PDB entry 5IIA | X-ray diffraction, 1.70 A resolution | chains A and B of the 4 polymer chains in the assembly

Chain A:
Protein: Egg-lysin
From: Haliotis rufescens
UniProt: P04552 (ELYS_HALRU); residues 19-154 here = UniProt positions 19-154
Chain sequence (136 residues; row label = number of the first residue in the row):
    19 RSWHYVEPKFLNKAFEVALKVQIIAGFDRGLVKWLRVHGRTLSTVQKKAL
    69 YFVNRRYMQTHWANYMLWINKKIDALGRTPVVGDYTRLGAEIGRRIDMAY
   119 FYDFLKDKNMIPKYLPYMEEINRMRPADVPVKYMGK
Disordered / not traced: 19-27, 153-154
UniProt features mapped onto this chain:
  - mutagenesis: Thr-78 to His-79 (Nearly abolishes VERL binding), Phe-119 (F119S: Impaired VERL binding), Lys-150 (K150A: No effect on VERL binding. Impairs VERL binding; when associated with N-151), Tyr-151 (Y151N: Impairs VERL binding; when associated with A-150)
What the authors report for this chain:
  - mutagenesis - R19DEL/S20DEL/W21DEL/H22DEL/Y23DEL/V24DEL/E25DEL/P26DEL/K27DEL/F28DEL/L29DEL, K150A: unchanged binding to Vitelline envelope sperm lysin receptor (chain B)
  - mutagenesis - T78A/H79A, K150A/Y151N: decreased binding to Vitelline envelope sperm lysin receptor (chain B)
  - mutagenesis - K150A/Y151N: decreased binding to VR1+2+

Chain B:
Protein: Vitelline envelope sperm lysin receptor
From: Haliotis rufescens
UniProt: Q8WR62 (Q8WR62_HALRU); numbering as in UniProt (aligned over 340-453)
Chain sequence (129 residues; row label = number of the first residue in the row):
   333 AQTNAAADWDVYCSQDESIPAKFISRLVTSKDQALEKTEINCSNGLVPIT
   383 QEFGINMMLIQYTRNELLDSPGMCVFWGPYSVPKNDTVVLYTVTARLKWS
   433 EGPPTNLSIQCYMPKSPVAPKLEHHHHHH
Disordered / not traced: 333-337, 362-365, 449-461
Disulfides: Cys-345/Cys-443, Cys-374/Cys-406
Covalent attachments: N-acetylglucosamine (NAG) linked to Asn-373, Asn-417
Construct notes: expression tag (333-339, 454-461)
UniProt features mapped onto this chain:
  - glycosylation (N-linked (GlcNAc...) asparagine): Asn-373, Asn-417, Asn-438
  - mutagenesis: Glu-384 (E384G: No effect on lysin binding), Asn-388 (N388A: Reduces lysin binding), Met-389 (M389K: Reduces lysin binding. Abolishes lysin binding; when associated with A-388)
What the authors report for this chain:
  - mutagenesis - E384G: unchanged binding to Egg-lysin (chain A)
  - post-translational modification sites: Asn-373, Asn-417, Asn-438 (proposed by the authors, not directly observed)
  - mutagenesis - N388A/M389K: abolished binding to Egg-lysin (chain A)

Interface between chain A and chain B:
Pairs across the interface - 59 pairs, chain A then chain B:
  Phe-70(A) / Ile-387(B)  hydrophobic
  Val-71(A) / Met-389(B)  hydrophobic
  Arg-74(A) / Glu-384(B)
  Arg-74(A) / Phe-385(B)  hydrogen bond (side chain-backbone)
  Arg-74(A) / Gly-386(B)
  Arg-74(A) / Ile-387(B)  hydrogen bond (side chain-backbone)
  Arg-74(A) / Asn-388(B)
  Tyr-75(A) / Met-389(B)
  Tyr-75(A) / Met-390(B)
  Tyr-75(A) / Leu-391(B)  hydrogen bond (side chain-backbone)
  Gln-77(A) / Glu-384(B)
  Thr-78(A) / Ile-381(B)
  Thr-78(A) / Thr-382(B)  hydrogen bond (backbone-backbone)
  Thr-78(A) / Asn-388(B)  hydrogen bond
  Thr-78(A) / Met-389(B)
  His-79(A) / Ile-381(B)
  His-79(A) / Met-389(B)  hydrogen bond (side chain-backbone)
  His-79(A) / Met-390(B)
  Asn-82(A) / Val-379(B)
  Asn-82(A) / Pro-380(B)  hydrogen bond (side chain-backbone)
  Asn-82(A) / Ile-381(B)
  Asn-82(A) / Gly-404(B)
  Tyr-83(A) / Pro-403(B)
  Leu-85(A) / Pro-380(B)
  Trp-86(A) / Pro-403(B)  hydrophobic
  Ile-110(A) / Pro-403(B)  hydrophobic
  Arg-113(A) / Asp-401(B)  hydrogen bond (side chain-backbone)
  Arg-113(A) / Ser-402(B)
  Arg-113(A) / Pro-403(B)
  Ile-114(A) / Ser-402(B)
  Ile-114(A) / Pro-403(B)
  Asp-115(A) / Leu-391(B)
  Tyr-118(A) / Ser-350(B)
  Tyr-118(A) / Pro-352(B)  hydrophobic
  Tyr-118(A) / Lys-354(B)
  Tyr-118(A) / Leu-391(B)  hydrophobic
  Phe-119(A) / Lys-354(B)
  Phe-119(A) / Phe-355(B)
  Phe-119(A) / Ile-356(B)  hydrophobic
  Phe-119(A) / Met-389(B)  hydrophobic
  Phe-119(A) / Met-390(B)
  Phe-119(A) / Leu-391(B)  hydrophobic
  Phe-122(A) / Tyr-344(B)  hydrophobic
  Phe-122(A) / Lys-354(B)
  Phe-122(A) / Ile-356(B)  hydrophobic
  Leu-123(A) / Met-389(B)  hydrophobic
  Met-128(A) / Tyr-344(B)
  Met-128(A) / Arg-358(B)
  Pro-130(A) / Ile-387(B)  hydrophobic
  Tyr-135(A) / Phe-385(B)
  Tyr-135(A) / Gly-386(B)
  Tyr-135(A) / Ile-387(B)  hydrogen bond (side chain-backbone)
  Lys-150(A) / Thr-382(B)
  Lys-150(A) / Glu-384(B)  salt bridge
  Met-152(A) / Lys-369(B)
  Met-152(A) / Thr-370(B)
  Met-152(A) / Pro-380(B)  hydrophobic
  Met-152(A) / Ile-381(B)
  Met-152(A) / Thr-382(B)  hydrogen bond
Other interface residues (no listed pair), chain A (25 interface residues in all): Ala-81
Other interface residues (no listed pair), chain B (27 interface residues in all): Ile-351, Leu-400
From the paper, about this interface:
  - specific contacts: Phe-119(A)/Met-389(B) (hydrophobic contact), Lys-150(A)/Glu-384(B) (salt bridge)
  - interface residues, chain A: Thr-78(A), His-79(A)
  - hot spots on chain A (mutagenesis) - T78A/H79A: decreased binding to Vitelline envelope sperm lysin receptor (chain B)
  - interface residues, chain B: Asn-388(B)
  - hot spots on chain B (mutagenesis) - N388A: decreased binding to Egg-lysin (chain A)
  - hot spots on chain B (mutagenesis) - N388A/M389K: abolished binding to Egg-lysin (chain A)

In short:
25 residues of chain A face 27 of chain B across their interface, with 10 hydrogen bonds and 1 salt bridge.
Polar pairs include Lys-150(A)/Glu-384(B), Arg-74(A)/Phe-385(B) and Arg-74(A)/Ile-387(B). The authors report a
hydrophobic contact between Phe-119(A) and Met-389(B); a salt bridge between Lys-150(A) and Glu-384(B). The
paper reports that T78A/H79A and K150A/Y151N of chain A reduce binding to Vitelline envelope sperm lysin
receptor (chain B); interface residues Thr-78(A), His-79(A) and Asn-388(B); 7 substitutions were tested in
all.
Chain A is Egg-lysin and chain B is Vitelline envelope sperm lysin receptor, both from Haliotis rufescens; the
structure, Crystal structure of red abalone egg VERL repeat 3 in complex with sperm lysin at 1.7 ..., was
determined by X-ray diffraction, deposited together with 5MR3.
